PDB entry 8G9F | electron microscopy, 3.20 A resolution | chains A and D of the 4 polymer chains in the assembly

# Chain A
Protein: DNA polymerase alpha catalytic subunit
Source organism: Xenopus laevis
Notes: EC 2.7.7.7
UniProtKB: Q9DE46 (DPOLA_XENLA); residue numbers follow UniProt; this construct covers 335-1458
Amino-acid sequence (1127 residues; each row starts with the number of its first residue):
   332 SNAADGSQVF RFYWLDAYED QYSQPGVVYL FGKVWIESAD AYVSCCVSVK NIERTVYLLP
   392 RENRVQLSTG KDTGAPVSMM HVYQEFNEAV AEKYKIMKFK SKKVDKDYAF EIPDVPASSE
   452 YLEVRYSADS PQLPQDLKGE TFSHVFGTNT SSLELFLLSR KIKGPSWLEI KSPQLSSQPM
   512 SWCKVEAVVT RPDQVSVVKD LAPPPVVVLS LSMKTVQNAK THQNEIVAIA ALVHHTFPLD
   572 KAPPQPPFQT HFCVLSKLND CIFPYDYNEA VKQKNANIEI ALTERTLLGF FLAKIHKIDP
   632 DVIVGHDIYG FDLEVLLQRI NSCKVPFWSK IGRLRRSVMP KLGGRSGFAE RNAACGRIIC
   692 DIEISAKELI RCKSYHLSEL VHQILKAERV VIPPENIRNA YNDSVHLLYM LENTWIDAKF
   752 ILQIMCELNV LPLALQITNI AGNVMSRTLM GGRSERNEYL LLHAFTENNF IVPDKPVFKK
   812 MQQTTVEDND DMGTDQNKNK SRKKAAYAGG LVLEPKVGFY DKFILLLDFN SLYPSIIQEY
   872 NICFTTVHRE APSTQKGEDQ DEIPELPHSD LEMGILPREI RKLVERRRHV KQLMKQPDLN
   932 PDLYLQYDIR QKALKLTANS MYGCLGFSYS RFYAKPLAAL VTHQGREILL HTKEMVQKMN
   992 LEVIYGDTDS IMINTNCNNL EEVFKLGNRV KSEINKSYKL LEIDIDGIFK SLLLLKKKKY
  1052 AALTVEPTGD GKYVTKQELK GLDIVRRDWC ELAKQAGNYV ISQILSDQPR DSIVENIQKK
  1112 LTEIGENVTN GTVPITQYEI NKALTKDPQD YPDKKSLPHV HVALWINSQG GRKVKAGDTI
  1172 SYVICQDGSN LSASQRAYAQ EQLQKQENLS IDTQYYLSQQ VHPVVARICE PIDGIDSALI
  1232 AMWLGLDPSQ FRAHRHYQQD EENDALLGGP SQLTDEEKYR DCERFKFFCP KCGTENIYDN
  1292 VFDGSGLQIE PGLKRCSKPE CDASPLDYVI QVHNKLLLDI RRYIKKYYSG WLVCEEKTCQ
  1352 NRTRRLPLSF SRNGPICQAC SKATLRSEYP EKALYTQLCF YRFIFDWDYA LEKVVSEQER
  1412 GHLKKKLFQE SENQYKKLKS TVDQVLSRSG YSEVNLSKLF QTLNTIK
Not modelled in the structure: 332-338, 809-840, 881-892, 1244-1250, 1453-1458
Construct notes: expression tag (332-334)
Metal / ion sites: Zn2+ site 1: Cys1280, Cys1283, Cys1307, Cys1312; Zn2+ site 2: Cys1345, Cys1350, Cys1368, Cys1371

# Chain D
Protein: DNA primase
Source organism: Xenopus laevis
UniProtKB: Q800A4 (Q800A4_XENLA); residues 1-420 here = UniProt positions 1-420
Amino-acid sequence (423 residues; each row starts with the number of its first residue; numbers below 1 keep their minus sign (Gly-2 is residue -2)):
    -2 GPHMDLSVYD PASLPDVLPL YYRRLFPFYQ YFRWLNYGGV VKNYFQHREF SFTLKDDVYV
    58 RYQSFNNQSE LEKEMQKMCP YKIDIGAVYS HRPSLHNTVK SGTFQAQEKE LVFDIDMTDY
   118 DDVRRCCSSA DICPKCWTLM TIAVRILDRA LAEDFGFKHR LWVYSGRRGV HCWVCDDSAR
   178 KLSQAERSAV AEYLSVVKGG EETIKKVQLP ETIHPFIGKS LKMVERYFEK YALVDQDILE
   238 NKQCWDKVIA LVPEVARESL LREFSKARSS VERWDKLSSC LEATGKDFRR YSNIPKEIML
   298 QFCYPRLDVN VSKGLNHLLK SPFSVHPKTG RISVPIDCKK LDQFDPFSVP TISLICSELD
   358 NVSKKEEDED SAGEGEPEAK KRTRDYKRTS LAPYIKVFEQ FLDKLDQSRK GELLNKSDLK
   418 KEF
Not modelled in the structure: -2 to 5, 282-285, 360-378, 410-420
Construct notes: expression tag (-2 to 0)
Metal / ion sites: Zn2+: Cys123, Cys124, Cys130, Cys133

# How chain A and chain D interact
Residue-residue contacts (10; chain A residue first):
  Ala448(A) - Thr95(D)
  Ala448(A) - Lys97(D)
  Ser449(A) - Thr95(D)
  Phe875(A) - Lys97(D)  hydrogen bond (backbone-side chain)
  Thr876(A) - Lys97(D)
  Val878(A) - Lys97(D)  hydrogen bond (backbone-side chain)
  His879(A) - Thr100(D)  hydrogen bond
  Arg880(A) - Lys97(D)
  Leu902(A) - Ser98(D)
  Leu902(A) - Gly99(D)
Interface residues without a listed pair, chain A (10 interface residues in all): Thr877, Glu903
Interface residues without a listed pair, chain D (6 interface residues in all): Asn94

# In short
Chain A and chain D form an interface of 10 and 6 residues respectively, with 3 hydrogen bonds. Polar contacts
include Phe875(A)-Lys97(D), Val878(A)-Lys97(D) and His879(A)-Thr100(D). The Zn2+ site 1 is built by
Cys1280(A), Cys1283(A), Cys1307(A) and Cys1312(A).
Here chain A is DNA polymerase alpha catalytic subunit and chain D is DNA primase, both from Xenopus laevis.
Entry 8G9F (Complete auto-inhibitory complex of Xenopus laevis DNA polymerase alpha-primase) was determined by
electron microscopy (same publication as 8G99, 8G9L, 8G9N, 8G9O, 8UCU, 8UCV and 8 further entries).
